PDB entry 9PFI | X-ray diffraction, 1.81 A resolution | chains A and B

# Chain A (and B)
Protein: 3C-like proteinase nsp5
Source organism: Severe acute respiratory syndrome coronavirus 2
Notes: EC 3.4.22.69; chain B of this document is another copy of the same molecule, construct and numbering; everything in this record applies to it too
Reference sequence: P0DTC1 (R1A_SARS2); residues 1-306 here correspond to UniProt positions 3264-3569 (UniProt number = residue number + 3263)
Sequence (306 residues; each row starts with the number of its first residue):
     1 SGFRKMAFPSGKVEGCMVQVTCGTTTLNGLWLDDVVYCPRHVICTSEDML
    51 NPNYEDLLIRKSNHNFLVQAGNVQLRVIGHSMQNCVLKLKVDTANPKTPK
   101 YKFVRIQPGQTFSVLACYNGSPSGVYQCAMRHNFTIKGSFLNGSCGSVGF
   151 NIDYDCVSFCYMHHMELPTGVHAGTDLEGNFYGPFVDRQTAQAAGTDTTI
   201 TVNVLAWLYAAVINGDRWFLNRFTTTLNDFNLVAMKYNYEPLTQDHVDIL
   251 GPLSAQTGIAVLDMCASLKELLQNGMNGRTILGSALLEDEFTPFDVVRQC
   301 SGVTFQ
Unresolved in the structure: 306 (chain B: fully traced)
Construct notes: engineered mutation H132 (Pro3395 in P0DTC1)

# How chain A and chain B interact
Pairs across the interface (92):
  S1(A) - G138(B)
  S1(A) - S139(B)
  S1(A) - F140(B)  hydrogen bond (backbone-backbone)
  S1(A) - E166(B)  hydrogen bond
  S1(A) - G170(B)
  S1(A) - H172(B)  hydrogen bond (backbone-side chain)
  G2(A) - G138(B)
  G2(A) - S139(B)  hydrogen bond (backbone-side chain)
  F3(A) - G138(B)
  R4(A) - K5(B)
  R4(A) - Y126(B)
  R4(A) - Q127(B)  hydrogen bond (side chain-backbone)
  R4(A) - C128(B)
  R4(A) - K137(B)  hydrogen bond (side chain-backbone)
  R4(A) - E290(B)  salt bridge
  K5(A) - R4(B)
  K5(A) - Y126(B)
  M6(A) - V125(B)
  M6(A) - Y126(B)  hydrophobic
  M6(A) - S139(B)
  A7(A) - G124(B)
  A7(A) - V125(B)  hydrogen bond (backbone-backbone)
  F8(A) - V125(B)
  P9(A) - S10(B)
  P9(A) - E14(B)
  P9(A) - P122(B)
  P9(A) - S123(B)
  P9(A) - G124(B)
  S10(A) - P9(B)
  S10(A) - S10(B)  hydrogen bond (side chain-backbone)
  S10(A) - E14(B)  hydrogen bond (backbone-side chain)
  G11(A) - G11(B)
  G11(A) - E14(B)  hydrogen bond (backbone-side chain)
  E14(A) - P9(B)
  E14(A) - S10(B)  hydrogen bond (side chain-backbone)
  E14(A) - G11(B)  hydrogen bond (side chain-backbone)
  Y118(A) - G302(B)
  Y118(A) - T304(B)
  S121(A) - T304(B)
  S121(A) - Q306(B)  hydrogen bond (side chain-backbone)
  P122(A) - P9(B)  hydrophobic
  P122(A) - T304(B)
  P122(A) - F305(B)  hydrogen bond (backbone-backbone)
  S123(A) - V303(B)  hydrogen bond (side chain-backbone)
  S123(A) - T304(B)
  S123(A) - F305(B)
  G124(A) - M6(B)
  G124(A) - A7(B)
  G124(A) - P9(B)
  V125(A) - M6(B)
  V125(A) - A7(B)  hydrogen bond (backbone-backbone)
  V125(A) - V125(B)  hydrophobic
  Y126(A) - R4(B)
  Y126(A) - K5(B)
  Y126(A) - M6(B)  hydrophobic
  Q127(A) - R4(B)  hydrogen bond (backbone-side chain)
  K137(A) - R4(B)  hydrogen bond (backbone-side chain)
  G138(A) - S1(B)
  G138(A) - G2(B)
  S139(A) - S1(B)
  S139(A) - G2(B)
  S139(A) - R4(B)
  S139(A) - M6(B)
  S139(A) - Q299(B)  hydrogen bond
  F140(A) - S1(B)  hydrogen bond (backbone-backbone)
  L141(A) - Q299(B)
  L141(A) - C300(B)
  L141(A) - S301(B)
  L141(A) - G302(B)
  E166(A) - S1(B)  hydrogen bond (side chain-backbone)
  H172(A) - S1(B)  hydrogen bond (side chain-backbone)
  T280(A) - L286(B)
  A285(A) - A285(B)
  A285(A) - L286(B)  hydrophobic
  L286(A) - G283(B)
  L286(A) - S284(B)
  L286(A) - A285(B)
  E290(A) - R4(B)  salt bridge
  R298(A) - S123(B)  hydrogen bond (side chain-backbone)
  Q299(A) - S139(B)  hydrogen bond
  Q299(A) - L141(B)
  C300(A) - L141(B)
  S301(A) - L141(B)
  V303(A) - Y118(B)  hydrophobic
  V303(A) - S123(B)
  T304(A) - Y118(B)
  T304(A) - N119(B)
  T304(A) - S121(B)
  T304(A) - S123(B)
  F305(A) - S121(B)  hydrogen bond (backbone-side chain)
  F305(A) - P122(B)
  F305(A) - S123(B)
Interface residues without a listed pair, chain A (42 interface residues in all): K12, L115, C128, G170
Interface residues without a listed pair, chain B (48 interface residues in all): F3, F8, K12, L115, A129, T280, R298

# In short
The interface between chain A and chain B involves 42 residues on one side and 48 on the other; the contacts
include 25 hydrogen bonds and 2 salt bridges. Polar contacts include R4(A)-E290(B), S1(A)-E166(B) and
S1(A)-H172(B).
Chain A and chain B are both 3C-like proteinase nsp5 (Severe acute respiratory syndrome coronavirus 2); the
structure, Crystal structure of SARS-CoV-2 Mpro Mutant P132H, was determined by X-ray diffraction, deposited
together with 9PFH.
